Entry 2HQ5 (X-ray diffraction, 2.80 A resolution); this record covers chains B and A.

Chain B (and A):
Molecule: HTH-type transcriptional regulator qacR
From: Staphylococcus aureus
Notes: chain A of this document is another copy of the same molecule, construct and numbering; everything in this record applies to it too
UniProtKB: P0A0N4 (QACR_STAAU); numbering as in UniProt (aligned over 1-188)
Sequence (194 residues; row label = number of the first residue in the row):
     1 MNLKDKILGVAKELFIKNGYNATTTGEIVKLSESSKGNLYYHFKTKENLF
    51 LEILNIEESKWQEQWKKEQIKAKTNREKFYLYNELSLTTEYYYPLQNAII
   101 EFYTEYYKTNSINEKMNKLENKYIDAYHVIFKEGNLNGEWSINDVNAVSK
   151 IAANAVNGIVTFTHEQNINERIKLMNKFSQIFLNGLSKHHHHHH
Disordered / not traced: 1, 112, 188-194 (chain A: 1, 188-194)
Construct notes: engineered mutation A72 (Cys in P0A0N4), S141 (Cys in P0A0N4); expression tag (189-194)

Chain B / chain A interface:
Pairs across the interface - 61 pairs, chain B then chain A:
  I16(B) - Y107(A)  hydrogen bond (backbone-side chain)
  K17(B) - Y107(A)
  N18(B) - Y107(A)
  Q96(B) - F162(A)
  N97(B) - Y103(A)
  N97(B) - T104(A)
  N97(B) - Y107(A)
  I100(B) - I100(A)  hydrophobic
  I100(B) - T161(A)
  I100(B) - F162(A)  hydrophobic
  E101(B) - I100(A)
  E101(B) - T104(A)  hydrogen bond
  Y103(B) - H164(A)
  Y103(B) - E165(A)  hydrogen bond (side chain-backbone)
  M116(B) - E165(A)
  N117(B) - E165(A)
  E120(B) - E165(A)
  E120(B) - Q166(A)
  D144(B) - K177(A)  salt bridge
  A147(B) - L174(A)  hydrophobic
  K150(B) - Q166(A)
  I151(B) - L174(A)
  I151(B) - K177(A)
  I151(B) - F178(A)  hydrophobic
  N154(B) - G158(A)
  N154(B) - I159(A)
  N154(B) - F162(A)
  N154(B) - T163(A)  hydrogen bond
  A155(B) - A155(A)
  N157(B) - F162(A)
  G158(B) - N154(A)
  G158(B) - G158(A)
  G158(B) - F162(A)
  I159(B) - N154(A)
  T161(B) - Y103(A)
  T161(B) - F162(A)
  F162(B) - Y103(A)
  F162(B) - E120(A)
  F162(B) - N154(A)
  F162(B) - N157(A)
  F162(B) - G158(A)
  F162(B) - T161(A)
  F162(B) - F162(A)  hydrophobic
  T163(B) - N154(A)
  E165(B) - N113(A)
  E165(B) - N117(A)  hydrogen bond
  E170(B) - K150(A)  salt bridge
  L174(B) - A147(A)
  L174(B) - I151(A)
  K177(B) - D144(A)  salt bridge
  K177(B) - I151(A)
  F178(B) - I151(A)  hydrophobic
  I181(B) - F182(A)
  I181(B) - G185(A)
  I181(B) - L186(A)  hydrophobic
  F182(B) - I181(A)
  N184(B) - N184(A)
  N184(B) - G185(A)  hydrogen bond (side chain-backbone)
  G185(B) - I181(A)
  G185(B) - N184(A)
  G185(B) - G185(A)
Other interface residues (no listed pair), chain B (36 interface residues in all): T104, Y123, V148, L186
Other interface residues (no listed pair), chain A (33 interface residues in all): N97, K108, V148

Overview:
The interface between chain B and chain A involves 36 residues on one side and 33 on the other, with 6
hydrogen bonds and 3 salt bridges. Polar pairs include D144(B)-K177(A), E170(B)-K150(A) and I16(B)-Y107(A).
Both chains are HTH-type transcriptional regulator qacR (Staphylococcus aureus). Entry 2HQ5 (Crystal structure
of multidrug binding protein QacR from Staphylococcus aureus cocrystallized with compound DB359) was
determined by X-ray diffraction together with 2DTZ from the same study.
